3IDN - chains B and C of the 3 polymer chains in the assembly; structure by X-ray diffraction, 2.25 A resolution.

[Chain B]
Molecule: 2F5 Fab heavy chain
Organism: Homo sapiens
Notes: antibody fragment or engineered binder
Chain sequence (237 residues; numbered 1 to 218 plus 19 insertion-coded residues; the number before each row is that of its first residue; a row labelled like 35A-35B holds insertion residues (35A, then the next letters in order)):
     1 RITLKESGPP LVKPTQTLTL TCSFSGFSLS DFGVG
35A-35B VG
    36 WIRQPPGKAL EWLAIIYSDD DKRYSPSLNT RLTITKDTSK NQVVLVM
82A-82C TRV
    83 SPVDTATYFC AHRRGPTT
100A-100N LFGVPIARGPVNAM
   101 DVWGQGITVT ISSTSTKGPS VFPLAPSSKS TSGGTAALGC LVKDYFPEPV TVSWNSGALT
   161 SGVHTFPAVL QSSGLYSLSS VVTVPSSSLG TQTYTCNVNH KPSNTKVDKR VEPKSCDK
Disordered / not traced: 126-134, 185-192, 214-218
Disulfides: Cys-22/Cys-92, Cys-140/Cys-196

[Chain C]
Molecule: gp41 MPER peptide analog
Chain sequence (7 residues; numbered 1 to 7; the number before each row is that of its first residue):
     1 ELDFWAS
Modified / non-standard residues: Phe-4 (4-amino-l-phenylalanine; HOX)

[Chain B / chain C interface]
Contacting residue pairs (13; chain B residue first):
  Gly-33(B) with Trp-5(C)
  Tyr-52(B) with Asp-3(C); Phe-4(C)
  Asp-54(B) with Phe-4(C)
  Asp-56(B) with Phe-4(C)
  Arg-58(B) with Glu-1(C), salt bridge
  Arg-95(B) with Asp-3(C), salt bridge; Trp-5(C)
  Pro-98(B) with Trp-5(C), hydrophobic
  Arg-100H(B) with Trp-5(C), hydrogen bond (side chain-backbone); Ala-6(C); Ser-7(C), hydrogen bond (side chain-backbone)
  Val-100K(B) with Trp-5(C)
Interface residues without a listed pair, chain B (10 interface residues in all): Phe-32

[Overview]
10 residues of chain B and 6 residues of chain C are in contact; the contacts include 2 hydrogen bonds and 2
salt bridges. Polar pairs include Arg-58(B)/Glu-1(C), Arg-95(B)/Asp-3(C) and Arg-100H(B)/Trp-5(C).
Here chain B is 2F5 Fab heavy chain (Homo sapiens) and chain C is gp41 MPER peptide analog. Entry 3IDN
(Crystal structure of the HIV-1 Cross Neutralizing Monoclonal Antibody 2F5 Fab' fragment in complex with gp41
...) was determined by X-ray diffraction, deposited together with 1U8H, 1U8I, 1U8J, 1U8L, 1U8M, 1U8N and 14
further entries.
